PDB entry 4IVS | X-ray diffraction, 2.64 A resolution | chain A

[Chain A]
Name: Beta-secretase 1
Organism: Homo sapiens
Notes: EC 3.4.23.46
UniProtKB: P56817 (BACE1_HUMAN); residues -18 to 393 here correspond to UniProt positions 43-454 (UniProt number = residue number + 61)
Sequence (433 residues; each row starts with the number of its first residue; numbers below 1 keep their minus sign (Met-39 is residue -39)):
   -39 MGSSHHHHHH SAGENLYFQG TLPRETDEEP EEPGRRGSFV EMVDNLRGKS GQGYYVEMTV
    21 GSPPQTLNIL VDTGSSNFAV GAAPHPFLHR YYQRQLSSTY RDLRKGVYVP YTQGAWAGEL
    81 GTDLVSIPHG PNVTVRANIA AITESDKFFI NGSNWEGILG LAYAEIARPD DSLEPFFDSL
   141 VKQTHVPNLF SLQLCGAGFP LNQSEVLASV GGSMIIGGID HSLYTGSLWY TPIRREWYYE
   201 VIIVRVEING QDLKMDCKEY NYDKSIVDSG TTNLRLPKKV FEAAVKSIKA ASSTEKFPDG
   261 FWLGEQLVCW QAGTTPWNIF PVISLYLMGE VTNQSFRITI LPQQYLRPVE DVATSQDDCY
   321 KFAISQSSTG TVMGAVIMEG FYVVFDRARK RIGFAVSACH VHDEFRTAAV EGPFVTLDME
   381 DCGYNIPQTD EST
Unresolved in the structure: -39 to -4, 158-169, 311-314, 386-393
Construct notes: expression tag (-39 to -19); engineered mutation Ala75 (Lys136 in P56817), Ala77 (Glu138 in P56817)
UniProt features mapped onto this chain:
  - active site: Asp32, Asp228
  - modified residue (N6-acetyllysine): Lys65, Lys214, Lys218, Lys224, Lys238, Lys239, Lys246
  - glycosylation (N-linked (GlcNAc...) asparagine): Asn92, Asn111, Asn162, Asn293
Disulfides: Cys155-Cys359, Cys217-Cys382, Cys269-Cys319
Small-molecule neighbours: VSI (N-{N-[4-(acetylamino)-3,5-dichlorobenzyl]carbamimidoyl}-2-(6-cyano-1H-indol-1-yl)acetamide): Leu30, Asp32, Gly34, Tyr71, Thr72, Gly74, Lys107, Phe108, Ile110, Trp115, Ile118, Asp228, Gly230, Thr231, Arg235, Ser328, Thr329
From the paper describing this entry:
  - binding site for VSI: Asp32, Asp228, Ser328
  - catalytic residues: Asp32, Asp228 (citing earlier work)

[Summary]
Ligands of chain A: compound VSI. From UniProt: active-site residues Asp32 and Asp228. The paper reports
catalytic residues Asp32 and Asp228; a binding site for VSI at Asp32, Asp228 and Ser328.
Chain A is Beta-secretase 1 (Homo sapiens); the structure, Crystal structure of BACE1 with its inhibitor, was
determined by X-ray diffraction (same publication as 4IVT).
